Entry 1MUE (X-ray diffraction, 2.00 A resolution); this record covers chains A and B of the 3 polymer chains in the assembly.

== Chain A ==
Name: Thrombin
Organism: Homo sapiens
Notes: EC 3.4.21.5; fragment: light chain
UniProt: P00734 (THRB_HUMAN); residues 1-14 here correspond to UniProt positions 336-349 (UniProt number = residue number + 335)
Sequence (36 residues; numbered 1 to 14 plus 22 insertion-coded residues; the number before each row is that of its first residue; a row labelled like 14A-14N holds insertion residues (14A, then the next letters in order)):
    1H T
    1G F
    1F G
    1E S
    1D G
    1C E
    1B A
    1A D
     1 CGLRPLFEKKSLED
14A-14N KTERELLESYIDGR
Not modelled in the structure: 1H, 1G, 1F, 1E, 1D, 1C, 1B, 14L-14N
Swiss-Prot annotation at these positions:
  - site: Arg-14N (Cleavage)

== Chain B ==
Name: Thrombin
Organism: Homo sapiens
Notes: EC 3.4.21.5; fragment: heavy chain
UniProt: P00734 (THRB_HUMAN); the construct lacks a stretch of the UniProt sequence and is renumbered around it, so the offset changes along the chain: 16-36 = UniProt 364-384; 37-60 = UniProt 386-409; 61-77 = UniProt 419-435; 78-97 = UniProt 437-456; 7 more segments
Sequence (259 residues; each row starts with the number of its first residue; note: 4 numbers in that range are skipped by the numbering (no residue carries them; nothing is unmodelled there); a row labelled like 60A-60I holds insertion residues (60A, then the next letters in order)):
    16 IVEGSDAEIGMSPWQVMLFRK
   36A S
    37 PQELLCGASLISDRWVLTAAHCLL
60A-60I YPPWDKNFT
    61 ENDLLVRIGKHSRTRYE
   77A R
    78 NIEKISMLEKIYIHPRYNWR
   97A E
    98 NLDRDIALMKLKKPVAFSDYIHPVCLPDRETA
29A-29C ASL
   130 LQAGYKGRVTGWGNLKE
146A-146H TWTANVGK
   150 GQPSVLQVVNLPIVERPVCKDSTRIRITDNMFCAG
   84A Y
   185 KP
86A-86D DEGK
   187 RGDACEGDSGGPFVMKSP
 4A-4B FN
   205 NRWYQMGIVSWGE
   219 GCD
   21A R
   222 DGKYGFYTHVFRLKKWIQKVIDQFGE
Not modelled in the structure: 146A-146H, 247
Cystine bridges: Cys-42/Cys-58, Cys-168/Cys-182, Cys-191/Cys-220
Small-molecule neighbours: CDD (2-(6-chloro-3-{[2,2-difluoro-2-(1-oxido-2-pyridinyl)ethyl]amino}-2-oxo-1(2h)-pyrazinyl)-N-[(2-fluorophenyl)methyl]acetamide): His-57, Tyr-60A, Trp-60D, Glu-97A, Asn-98, Leu-99, Ile-174, Asp-189, Ala-190, Cys-191, Glu-192, Ser-195, Val-213, Ser-214, Trp-215, Gly-216, Glu-217, Gly-219, Cys-220, Gly-226
Swiss-Prot annotation at these positions:
  - region: Ala-183 to Val-200 (High affinity receptor-binding region which is also known as the TP508 peptide)
  - active site (Charge relay system): His-57, Asp-102, Ser-195
  - glycosylation: Asn-60G (N-linked (GlcNAc...) (complex) asparagine)

== Interface between chain A and chain B ==
Disulfides between the chains: Cys-1(A)/Cys-122(B)
Residue-residue contacts - 60 pairs, chain A then chain B:
  Cys-1(A) with Pro-120(B); Val-121(B); Cys-122(B), disulfide; Arg-206(B), hydrogen bond (backbone-side chain)
  Asp-1A(A) with His-119(B), salt bridge; Arg-206(B)
  Gly-2(A) with Pro-120(B), hydrogen bond (backbone-backbone); Cys-122(B), hydrogen bond (backbone-side chain); Arg-206(B); Trp-207(B), hydrogen bond (backbone-backbone)
  Leu-3(A) with His-119(B), hydrogen bond (backbone-side chain); Asn-205(B); Arg-206(B)
  Arg-4(A) with Met-26(B), hydrogen bond (side chain-backbone); Pro-28(B); Trp-29(B); Arg-137(B); Trp-207(B)
  Pro-5(A) with Ser-115(B); Asp-116(B); His-119(B)
  Leu-6(A) with Ile-24(B)
  Phe-7(A) with Glu-23(B); Ile-24(B); Gly-25(B); Met-26(B)
  Glu-8(A) with Lys-202(B), salt bridge; Asn-205(B); Trp-207(B), hydrogen bond
  Lys-9(A) with His-119(B)
  Asp-14(A) with Glu-23(B); Met-26(B); Arg-137(B), salt bridge; Trp-207(B)
  Lys-14A(A) with Ser-20(B); Asp-21(B), hydrogen bond (side chain-backbone); Glu-23(B), hydrogen bond (backbone-side chain); Met-26(B); Val-157(B)
  Thr-14B(A) with Arg-137(B), hydrogen bond; Asn-159(B), hydrogen bond
  Glu-14C(A) with Arg-137(B); Lys-202(B), salt bridge
  Glu-14E(A) with Tyr-84A(B), hydrogen bond; Lys-135(B), salt bridge; Asn-159(B), hydrogen bond
  Leu-14F(A) with Lys-135(B); Asn-159(B); Trp-207(B), hydrophobic
  Leu-14G(A) with Lys-202(B); Pro-204(B), hydrophobic
  Ser-14I(A) with Gly-133(B); Tyr-134(B); Lys-135(B), hydrogen bond (side chain-backbone)
  Tyr-14J(A) with Tyr-134(B), hydrophobic; Lys-135(B), hydrogen bond (side chain-backbone); Met-201(B); Lys-202(B), hydrogen bond (side chain-backbone); Pro-204(B)
  Ile-14K(A) with Tyr-134(B), hydrogen bond (backbone-side chain)
Also at the interface, not in a pair above, chain B (31 interface residues in all): Ala-22, Leu-29C, Tyr-117, Gly-136

== In short ==
20 residues of chain A face 31 of chain B across their interface; the contacts include 1 disulfide bond, 17
hydrogen bonds and 5 salt bridges. Among the polar pairs are Asp-1A(A)/His-119(B), Glu-8(A)/Lys-202(B) and
Glu-14E(A)/Lys-135(B). Bound to chain B: compound CDD.
Chain A is Thrombin and chain B is Thrombin, both from Homo sapiens; the structure, Thrombin-Hirugen-L405,426,
was determined by X-ray diffraction.
